8PJE - chains B and C of the 3 polymer chains in the assembly; structure by X-ray diffraction, 1.70 A resolution.

== Chain B ==
Name: HLA class II histocompatibility antigen, DRB1 beta chain
Organism: Homo sapiens
UniProt: P01911 (DRB1_HUMAN); residues 1-190 here correspond to UniProt positions 30-219 (UniProt number = residue number + 29)
Amino-acid sequence (194 residues; each row starts with the number of its first residue; numbers below 1 keep their minus sign (Met-3 is residue -3)):
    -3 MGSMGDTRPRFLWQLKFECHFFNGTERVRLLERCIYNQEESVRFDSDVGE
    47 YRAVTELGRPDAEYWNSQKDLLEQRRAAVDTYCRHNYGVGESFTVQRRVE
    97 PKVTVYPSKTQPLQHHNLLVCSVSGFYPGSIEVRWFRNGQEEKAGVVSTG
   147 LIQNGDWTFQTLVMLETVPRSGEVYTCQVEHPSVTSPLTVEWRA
Disordered / not traced: -3
Disulfide bonds: Cys15-Cys79, Cys117-Cys173
Construct notes: initiating methionine (-3); expression tag (-2 to 0); variant Leu11 (Pro40 in P01911), Phe13 (Arg42 in P01911), Leu26 (Phe55 in P01911), Glu28 (Asp57 in P01911), Cys30 (Tyr59 in P01911), Ile31 (Phe60 in P01911), Tyr47 (Phe76 in P01911), Leu67 (Ile96 in P01911), Arg71 (Ala100 in P01911), Gly86 (Val115 in P01911), Glu96 (Gln125 in P01911), Arg133 (Leu162 in P01911), Val142 (Met171 in P01911)
UniProt features mapped onto this chain:
  - binding site (a peptide antigen): Asp57, Trp61, His81, Asn82, Arg93
  - glycosylation: Asn19 (N-linked (GlcNAc...) asparagine)

== Chain C ==
Name: Hemagglutinin
UniProt: P03435 (HEMA_I75A3); residues 1-13 here correspond to UniProt positions 323-335 (UniProt number = residue number + 322)
Amino-acid sequence (13 residues; row label = number of the first residue in the row):
     1 PKYVKQNTLKLAT

== Interface between chain B and chain C ==
Contacting residue pairs (32; chain B residue first):
  Trp9(B) with Leu11(C), hydrophobic
  Phe13(B) with Gln6(C); Thr8(C)
  Glu28(B) with Gln6(C), hydrogen bond
  Tyr47(B) with Leu9(C)
  Pro56(B) with Ala12(C)
  Asp57(B) with Leu11(C); Ala12(C), hydrogen bond (side chain-backbone)
  Tyr60(B) with Lys10(C); Ala12(C), hydrophobic
  Trp61(B) with Leu9(C), hydrophobic; Lys10(C), hydrogen bond (side chain-backbone); Leu11(C), hydrophobic
  Leu67(B) with Leu9(C), hydrophobic
  Gln70(B) with Gln6(C), hydrogen bond
  Arg71(B) with Gln6(C); Asn7(C), hydrogen bond (side chain-backbone); Leu9(C)
  Ala74(B) with Gln6(C)
  Thr77(B) with Val4(C)
  Tyr78(B) with Val4(C); Lys5(C); Gln6(C)
  His81(B) with Lys2(C), hydrogen bond (side chain-backbone); Val4(C)
  Asn82(B) with Tyr3(C); Val4(C), hydrogen bond (side chain-backbone)
  Val85(B) with Pro1(C); Lys2(C); Tyr3(C), hydrophobic
  Gly86(B) with Tyr3(C)
  Phe89(B) with Tyr3(C)
Interface residues without a listed pair, chain B (21 interface residues in all): Leu11, Leu26

== In short ==
The interface between chain B and chain C involves 21 residues on one side and 12 on the other; the contacts
include 7 hydrogen bonds. Polar pairs include Glu28(B)-Gln6(C), Asp57(B)-Ala12(C) and Trp61(B)-Lys10(C). From
UniProt: 5 peptide antigen-binding residues on chain B.
Chain B is HLA class II histocompatibility antigen, DRB1 beta chain (Homo sapiens) and chain C is
Hemagglutinin; the structure, Human Leukocyte Antigen class II allotype DR1 presenting influenza A virus
haemagglutinin (HA)306-318 PKYVKQNTLKLAT, was determined by X-ray diffraction together with 8PJF from the same
study.
